3M30 - chains A and B of the 6 polymer chains in the assembly; structure by X-ray diffraction, 1.45 A resolution.

== Chain A ==
Molecule: Methyl-coenzyme M reductase I subunit alpha
Organism: Methanothermobacter marburgensis
Notes: EC 2.8.4.1
Reference sequence: P11558 (MCRA_METTM); numbering as in UniProt (aligned over 2-550)
Chain sequence (549 residues; each row starts with the number of its first residue):
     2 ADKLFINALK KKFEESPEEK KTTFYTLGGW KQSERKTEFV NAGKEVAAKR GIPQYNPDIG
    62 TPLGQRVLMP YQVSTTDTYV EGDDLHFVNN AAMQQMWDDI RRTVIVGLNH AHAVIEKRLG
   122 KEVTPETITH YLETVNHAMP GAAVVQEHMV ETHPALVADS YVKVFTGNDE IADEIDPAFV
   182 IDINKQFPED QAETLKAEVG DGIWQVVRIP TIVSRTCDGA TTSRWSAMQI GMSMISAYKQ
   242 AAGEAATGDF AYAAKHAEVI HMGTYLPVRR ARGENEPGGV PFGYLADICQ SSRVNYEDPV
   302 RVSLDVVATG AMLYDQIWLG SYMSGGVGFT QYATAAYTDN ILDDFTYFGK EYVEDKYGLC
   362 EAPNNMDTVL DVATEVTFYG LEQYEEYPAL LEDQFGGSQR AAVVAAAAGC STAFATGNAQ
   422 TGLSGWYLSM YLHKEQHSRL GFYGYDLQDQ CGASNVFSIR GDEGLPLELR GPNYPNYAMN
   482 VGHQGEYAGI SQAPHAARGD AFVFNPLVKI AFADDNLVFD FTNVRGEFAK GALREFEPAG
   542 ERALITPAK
Unresolved in the structure: 550
Modified / non-standard residues: H257 (n1-methylated histidine; MHS); R271 (5-methyl-arginine; AGM); Q400 (2-methyl-glutamine; MGN); G445 (thioglycin; GL3); C452 (s-methylcysteine; SMC)
Swiss-Prot annotation at these positions:
  - binding site (coenzyme F430): Q147
  - binding site (coenzyme B): R225, K256, H257, R270
  - binding site (coenzyme M): Y333, Y444
  - modified residue: H257 (Pros-methylhistidine), R271 (5-methylarginine), G445 (1-thioglycine), D450 (Z: -2,3-didehydroaspartate), C452 (S-methylcysteine)
Metal / ion sites: factor 430 Ni: Q147 (together with 1-thioethanesulfonic acid)
Residues lining bound ligands:
  - 1-thioethanesulfonic acid (COM): Y333, F443, Y444, G445
  - factor 430 (F43), molecule 1: A143, A144, V145, V146, Q147, M150, V151, M229, Q230, M233, I236, A243, G244
  - factor 430 (F43), molecule 2: G326, G327, V328, G329, F330, T331, Q332, Y333, F396, G397, G398, Q400, G442, F443
  - Coenzyme B / XP9, molecule 1: R225, K256, H257
  - Coenzyme B / XP9, molecule 2: R270, R271, L320, M324, S325, F330, Y333, F443, A479, M480, N481, V482
  - Zn2+ (ZN): R102, S215, R216, C218

== Chain B ==
Molecule: Methyl-coenzyme M reductase I subunit beta
Organism: Methanothermobacter marburgensis
Notes: EC 2.8.4.1
Reference sequence: P11560 (MCRB_METTM); residues 2-443 here = UniProt positions 2-443
Chain sequence (442 residues; row label = number of the first residue in the row):
     2 AKFEDKVDLY DDRGNLVEEQ VPLEALSPLR NPAIKSIVQG IKRTVAVNLE GIENALKTAK
    62 VGGPACKIMG RELDLDIVGN AESIAAAAKE MIQVTEDDDT NVELLGGGKR ALVQVPSARF
   122 DVAAEYSAAP LVTATAFVQA IINEFDVSMY DANMVKAAVL GRYPQSVEYM GANIATMLDI
   182 PQKLEGPGYA LRNIMVNHVV AATLKNTLQA AALSTILEQT AMFEMGDAVG AFERMHLLGL
   242 AYQGMNADNL VFDLVKANGK EGTVGSVIAD LVERALEDGV IKVEKELTDY KVYGTDDLAM
   302 WNAYAAAGLM AATMVNQGAA RAAQGVSSTL LYYNDLIEFE TGLPSVDFGK VEGTAVGFSF
   362 FSHSIYGGGG PGIFNGNHIV TRHSKGFAIP CVAAAMALDA GTQMFSPEAT SGLIKEVFSQ
   422 VDEFREPLKY VVEAAAEIKN EI
Swiss-Prot annotation at these positions:
  - binding site (coenzyme M): Y367
  - binding site (coenzyme B): G369
Metal / ion sites: Mg2+ near D271 (its only coordinating residue here)
Residues lining bound ligands:
  - 1-thioethanesulfonic acid (COM): F361, S365, Y367
  - factor 430 (F43): S365, I366, Y367
  - Coenzyme B / XP9: F361, F362, Y367, G368, G369, H379, I380, V381

== How chain A and chain B interact ==
Residue-residue contacts (55; chain A residue first):
  V269(A) - Q183(B)
  V269(A) - K184(B)
  R270(A) - E186(B)
  R270(A) - H379(B)  hydrogen bond
  R270(A) - I380(B)
  R271(A) - E186(B)
  R271(A) - I380(B)
  F330(A) - Y367(B)  hydrophobic
  K435(A) - D336(B)  salt bridge
  K435(A) - E353(B)  salt bridge
  E436(A) - F340(B)
  F443(A) - F361(B)  hydrophobic
  Y444(A) - V357(B)
  Y444(A) - S360(B)
  Y444(A) - F361(B)
  Y444(A) - H364(B)
  G445(A) - V357(B)
  G445(A) - F361(B)
  D447(A) - V357(B)
  L448(A) - G354(B)
  L448(A) - V357(B)
  L448(A) - G358(B)
  L448(A) - V381(B)
  L448(A) - H384(B)
  Q451(A) - G350(B)
  Q451(A) - E353(B)
  Q451(A) - G354(B)
  C452(A) - G350(B)
  C452(A) - K351(B)
  C452(A) - H384(B)
  S455(A) - F349(B)
  S455(A) - K351(B)  hydrogen bond
  N456(A) - K351(B)  hydrogen bond
  I460(A) - F233(B)  hydrophobic
  R461(A) - D228(B)  salt bridge
  R461(A) - F233(B)
  R461(A) - M236(B)
  R461(A) - H237(B)  hydrogen bond
  R461(A) - K386(B)
  D463(A) - Y190(B)  hydrogen bond
  D463(A) - M226(B)
  D463(A) - R383(B)  salt bridge
  D463(A) - K386(B)  salt bridge
  E464(A) - K351(B)
  E464(A) - K386(B)  salt bridge
  P476(A) - I380(B)
  P476(A) - R383(B)
  P476(A) - H384(B)
  N477(A) - H384(B)  hydrogen bond
  A479(A) - I380(B)  hydrophobic
  M480(A) - F362(B)  hydrophobic
  M480(A) - I380(B)
  M480(A) - V381(B)  hydrophobic
  M480(A) - H384(B)
  N481(A) - F361(B)
Interface residues without a listed pair, chain A (28 interface residues in all): P268, S325, Y446, G462
Interface residues without a listed pair, chain B (31 interface residues in all): D348, T355

== Overview ==
28 residues of chain A face 31 of chain B across their interface; the contacts include 6 hydrogen bonds and 6
salt bridges. Among the polar pairs are K435(A)-D336(B), K435(A)-E353(B) and R461(A)-D228(B).
Chain A is Methyl-coenzyme M reductase I subunit alpha and chain B is Methyl-coenzyme M reductase I subunit
beta, both from Methanothermobacter marburgensis; the structure, Structural Insight into Methyl-Coenzyme M
Reductase Chemistry using Coenzyme B Analogues, was determined by X-ray diffraction, deposited together with
3M1V, 3M2R, 3M2U, 3M2V and 3M32.
